Entry 2VU0 (X-ray diffraction, 1.87 A resolution); this record covers chains B and D of the 4 polymer chains in the assembly.

# Chain B (and D)
Protein: Acetyl-CoA acetyltransferase
Organism: Zoogloea ramigera
Notes: EC 2.3.1.9; chain D of this document is another copy of the same molecule, construct and numbering; everything in this record applies to it too
UniProtKB: P07097 (THIL_ZOORA); the construct has insertions or renumbered stretches relative to UniProt, so the offset changes along the chain: 1-9 = UniProt 2-10; 11-392 = UniProt 11-392
Amino-acid sequence (392 residues; row label = number of the first residue in the row):
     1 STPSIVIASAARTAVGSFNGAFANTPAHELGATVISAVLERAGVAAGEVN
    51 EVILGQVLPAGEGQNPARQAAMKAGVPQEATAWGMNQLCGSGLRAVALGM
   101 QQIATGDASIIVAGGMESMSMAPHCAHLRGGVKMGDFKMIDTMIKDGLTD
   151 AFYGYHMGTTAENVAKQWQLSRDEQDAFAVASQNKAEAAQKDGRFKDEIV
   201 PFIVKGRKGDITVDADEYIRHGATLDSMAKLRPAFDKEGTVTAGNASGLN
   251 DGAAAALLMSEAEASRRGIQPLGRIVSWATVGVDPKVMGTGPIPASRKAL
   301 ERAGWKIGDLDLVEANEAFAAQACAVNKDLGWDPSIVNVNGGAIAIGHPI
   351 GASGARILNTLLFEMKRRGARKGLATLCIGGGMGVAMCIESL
Not modelled in the structure: 1 (chain D: 1-2)
Differences from the reference sequence: insertion (10); conflict R129 (Ala in P07097)
Modified positions: C89 (S-hydroxycysteine; CSO)
UniProt features mapped onto this chain:
  - active site: C89 (Acyl-thioester intermediate), H348 (Proton acceptor), C378 (Proton acceptor)
Ligand contacts: coenzyme A (COA): C89, L148, H156, M157, R220, S227, M228, L231, F235, A243, G244, A246, S247, G248, L249, M288, A318, F319, H348

# How chain B and chain D interact
Pairs across the interface (15; chain B residue first):
  L128(B) with G131(D); V132(D), hydrogen bond (backbone-backbone); F137(D), hydrophobic
  R129(B) with V132(D); K133(D), hydrogen bond (side chain-backbone); M134(D)
  G131(B) with L128(D); R129(D); G130(D); G131(D)
  V132(B) with L128(D), hydrogen bond (backbone-backbone); R129(D)
  K133(B) with R129(D), hydrogen bond (backbone-side chain)
  M134(B) with R129(D)
  F137(B) with L128(D), hydrophobic
Also at the interface, not in a pair above, chain B (9 interface residues in all): G130, G135

# Overview
9 residues of chain B face 8 of chain D across their interface, with 4 hydrogen bonds. Polar pairs include
R129(B)-K133(D) and L128(B)-V132(D). Chain B binds coenzyme A. UniProt lists 3 active-site residues on chain
B.
Both chains are Acetyl-CoA acetyltransferase (Zoogloea ramigera). Entry 2VU0 (Biosynthetic thiolase from Z.
ramigera. Complex of the oxidised enzyme with coenzyme A) was determined by X-ray diffraction, deposited
together with 2VTZ, 2VU1 and 2VU2.
